8R6P - chains C and F of the 10 polymer chains in the assembly; structure by electron microscopy, 3.16 A resolution.

== Chain C ==
Name: DNA-directed RNA polymerase subunit beta
From: Mycolicibacterium smegmatis MC2 155
Notes: EC 2.7.7.6
Reference sequence: P60281 (RPOB_MYCS2); numbering as in UniProt (aligned over 1-1169)
Chain sequence (1169 residues; row label = number of the first residue in the row):
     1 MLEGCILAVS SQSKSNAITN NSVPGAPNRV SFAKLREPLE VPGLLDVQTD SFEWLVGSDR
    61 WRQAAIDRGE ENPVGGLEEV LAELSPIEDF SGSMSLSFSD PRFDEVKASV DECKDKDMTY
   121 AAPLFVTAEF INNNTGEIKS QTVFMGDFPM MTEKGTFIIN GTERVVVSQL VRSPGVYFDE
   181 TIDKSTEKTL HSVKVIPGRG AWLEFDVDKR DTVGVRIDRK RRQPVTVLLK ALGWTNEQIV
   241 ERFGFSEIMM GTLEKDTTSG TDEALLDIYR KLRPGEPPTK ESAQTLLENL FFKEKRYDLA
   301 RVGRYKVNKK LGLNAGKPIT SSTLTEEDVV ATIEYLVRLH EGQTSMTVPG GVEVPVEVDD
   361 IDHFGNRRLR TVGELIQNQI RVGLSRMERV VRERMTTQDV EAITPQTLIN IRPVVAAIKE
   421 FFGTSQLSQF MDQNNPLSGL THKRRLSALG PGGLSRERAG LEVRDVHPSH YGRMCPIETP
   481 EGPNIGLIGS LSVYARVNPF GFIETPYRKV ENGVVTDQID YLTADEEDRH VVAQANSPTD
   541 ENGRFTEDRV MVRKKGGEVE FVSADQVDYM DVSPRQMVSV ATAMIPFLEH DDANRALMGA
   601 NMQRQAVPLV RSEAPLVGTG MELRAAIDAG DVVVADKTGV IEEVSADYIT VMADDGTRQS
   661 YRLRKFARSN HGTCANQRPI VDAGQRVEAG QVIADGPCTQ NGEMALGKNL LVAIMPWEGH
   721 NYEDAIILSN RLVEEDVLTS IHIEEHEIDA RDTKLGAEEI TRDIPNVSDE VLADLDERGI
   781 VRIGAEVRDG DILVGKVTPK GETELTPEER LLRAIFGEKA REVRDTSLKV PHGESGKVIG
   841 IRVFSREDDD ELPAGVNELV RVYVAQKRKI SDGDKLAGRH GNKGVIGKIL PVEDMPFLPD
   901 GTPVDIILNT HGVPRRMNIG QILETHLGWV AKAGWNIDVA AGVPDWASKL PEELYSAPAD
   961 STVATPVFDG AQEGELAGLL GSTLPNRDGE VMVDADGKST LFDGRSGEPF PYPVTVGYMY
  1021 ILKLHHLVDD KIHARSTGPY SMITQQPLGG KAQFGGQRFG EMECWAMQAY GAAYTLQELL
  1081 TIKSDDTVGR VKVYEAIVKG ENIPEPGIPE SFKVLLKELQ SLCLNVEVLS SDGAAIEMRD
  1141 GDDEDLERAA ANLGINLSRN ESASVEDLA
Disordered / not traced: 1-20, 1131-1169
Swiss-Prot annotation at these positions:
  - mutagenesis: Gln-429 (Q429K/L: Rifampicin (Rif) resistant), Asp-432 (D432V: Rifampicin (Rif) resistant; D432Y: Rifampicin (Rif) resistant; RbpA no longer rescues transcription in the presence of Rif. Decreased affinity for Rif, no change in affinity for RbpA), His-442 (H442D/L/P/R/Y: Rifampicin (Rif) resistant), Arg-445 (R445L/P: Rifampicin (Rif) resistant), Ser-447 (S447L/P/W: Rifampicin (Rif) resistant; RbpA no longer rescues transcription in the presence of Rif, decreased affinity for Rif, no change in affinity for RbpA; tested in the Leu mutation), Leu-449 (L449P: Rifampicin (Rif) resistant)

== Chain F ==
Name: RNA polymerase sigma factor SigA
From: Mycolicibacterium smegmatis MC2 155
Reference sequence: A0QW02 (A0QW02_MYCS2); residue numbers follow UniProt; this construct covers 1-466
Chain sequence (466 residues; numbered 1 to 466; the number before each row is that of its first residue):
     1 MAATKASPAT EEPVKRTATK TPAKKAPAKR AAKSAAAKAG GKAPAKKAPA KRAAKGTAAK
    61 PEDGVTDDLE VTDDLEAEPG EDLDVEDTDL ELDDLDSDDD TAVEDEEEEA DAATPAVATA
   121 KAADDDIDEP SEKDKASGDF VWDEEESEAL RQARKDAELT ASADSVRAYL KQIGKVALLN
   181 AEEEVELAKR IEAGLYATQK LAELAEKGEK LPVQQRRDMQ WICRDGDRAK NHLLEANLRL
   241 VVSLAKRYTG RGMAFLDLIQ EGNLGLIRAV EKFDYTKGYK FSTYATWWIR QAITRAMADQ
   301 ARTIRIPVHM VEVINKLGRI QRELLQDLGR EPTPEELAKE MDITPEKVLE IQQYAREPIS
   361 LDQTIGDEGD SQLGDFIEDS EAVVAVDAVS FTLLQDQLQS VLETLSEREA GVVRLRFGLT
   421 DGQPRTLDEI GQVYGVTRER IRQIESKTMS KLRHPSRSQV LRDYLD
Disordered / not traced: 1-161

== Chain C / chain F interface ==
Pairs across the interface (44):
  Arg-394(C) / Gln-326(F)  hydrogen bond
  Arg-412(C) / Glu-331(F)  salt bridge
  Asn-766(C) / Asp-466(F)  hydrogen bond (side chain-backbone)
  Pro-807(C) / Phe-417(F)
  Glu-808(C) / Phe-391(F)
  Glu-808(C) / Leu-394(F)
  Glu-808(C) / Gln-395(F)  hydrogen bond
  Glu-808(C) / Gln-399(F)
  Glu-808(C) / Leu-419(F)
  Arg-810(C) / Phe-417(F)
  Leu-811(C) / Leu-398(F)  hydrophobic
  Leu-811(C) / Val-413(F)  hydrophobic
  Leu-811(C) / Phe-417(F)  hydrophobic
  Leu-812(C) / Leu-398(F)  hydrophobic
  Leu-812(C) / Leu-461(F)  hydrophobic
  Leu-812(C) / Tyr-464(F)
  Leu-812(C) / Leu-465(F)  hydrophobic
  Arg-813(C) / Leu-465(F)
  Ala-814(C) / Met-449(F)
  Ala-814(C) / Arg-453(F)
  Ile-815(C) / Leu-452(F)  hydrophobic
  Ile-815(C) / Arg-453(F)  hydrogen bond (backbone-side chain)
  Phe-816(C) / Ser-458(F)
  Phe-816(C) / Leu-461(F)
  Phe-816(C) / Arg-462(F)
  Phe-816(C) / Leu-465(F)  hydrophobic
  Glu-818(C) / Leu-465(F)
  Pro-1039(C) / Glu-378(F)
  Tyr-1040(C) / Glu-378(F)
  Tyr-1040(C) / Asp-379(F)  hydrogen bond (backbone-backbone)
  Ser-1041(C) / Asp-375(F)  hydrogen bond (side chain-backbone)
  Ser-1041(C) / Ile-377(F)
  Met-1042(C) / Ile-377(F)  hydrogen bond (backbone-backbone)
  Met-1042(C) / Glu-378(F)
  Met-1042(C) / Asp-379(F)
  Ile-1043(C) / Gly-374(F)
  Gln-1045(C) / Asp-379(F)
  Leu-1048(C) / Glu-378(F)
  Val-1091(C) / Val-383(F)  hydrophobic
  Tyr-1094(C) / Ala-385(F)  hydrophobic
  Glu-1095(C) / Val-389(F)
  Glu-1095(C) / Thr-392(F)
  Val-1098(C) / Val-389(F)  hydrophobic
  Lys-1099(C) / Leu-393(F)
Interface residues without a listed pair, chain C (26 interface residues in all): Thr-806
Interface residues without a listed pair, chain F (34 interface residues in all): Leu-325, Leu-361, Val-386, Ala-388, Asp-396

== In short ==
The interface between chain C and chain F involves 26 residues on one side and 34 on the other, with 7
hydrogen bonds and 1 salt bridge. Among the polar pairs are Arg-412(C)/Glu-331(F), Arg-394(C)/Gln-326(F) and
Asn-766(C)/Asp-466(F). UniProt lists 6 mutagenesis sites on chain C.
Here chain C is DNA-directed RNA polymerase subunit beta and chain F is RNA polymerase sigma factor SigA, both
from Mycolicibacterium smegmatis MC2 155. Entry 8R6P (Mycobacterium smegnatis RNA polymerase RP2-like
transcription initiation complex with SigmaA, RbpA, HelD N-terminal domain and open ...) was determined by
electron microscopy together with 8Q3I, 8QN8, 8QTI, 8QU6, 8R2M, 8R3M and 8R6R from the same study.
